2B1X - chains A and F of the 6 polymer chains in the assembly; structure by X-ray diffraction, 2.00 A resolution.

Chain A:
Name: naphthalene dioxygenase large subunit
Organism: Rhodococcus sp
Notes: EC 1.14.12.12
UniProtKB: Q9X3R9 (Q9X3R9_9NOCA); numbering as in UniProt (aligned over 1-470)
Amino-acid sequence (470 residues; numbered 1 to 470; the number before each row is that of its first residue):
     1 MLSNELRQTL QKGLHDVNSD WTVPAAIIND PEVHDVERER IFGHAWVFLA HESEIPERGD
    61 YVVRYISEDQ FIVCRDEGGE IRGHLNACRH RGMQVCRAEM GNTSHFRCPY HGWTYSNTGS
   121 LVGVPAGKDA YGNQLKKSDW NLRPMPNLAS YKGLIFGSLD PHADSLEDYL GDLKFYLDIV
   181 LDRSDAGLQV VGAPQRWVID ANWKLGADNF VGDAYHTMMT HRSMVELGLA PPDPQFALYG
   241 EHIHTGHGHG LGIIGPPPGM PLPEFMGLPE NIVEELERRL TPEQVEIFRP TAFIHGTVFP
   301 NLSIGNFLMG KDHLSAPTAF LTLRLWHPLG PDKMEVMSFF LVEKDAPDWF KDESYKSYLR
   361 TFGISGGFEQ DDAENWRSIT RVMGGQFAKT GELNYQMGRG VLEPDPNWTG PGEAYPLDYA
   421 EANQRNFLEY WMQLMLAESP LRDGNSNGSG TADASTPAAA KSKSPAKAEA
Disordered / not traced: 442-470
Ion coordination: 2Fe-2S cluster Fe: Cys-88, His-90, Cys-108, His-111; Fe ion: His-216, His-221, Asp-372
Residues lining bound ligands: 2Fe-2S cluster (FES): Cys-88, His-90, Arg-91, Gly-92, Met-93, Cys-108, Tyr-110, His-111, Gly-112, Trp-113
Reported in the primary citation:
  - Fe ion coordination: Asp-372
  - binding site for (4S)-2-methyl-2,4-pentanediol: Thr-217

Chain F:
Name: naphthalene dioxygenase small subunit
Organism: Rhodococcus sp
Notes: EC 1.14.12.12
UniProtKB: Q9WVZ0 (Q9WVZ0_9NOCA); residues 508-679 here correspond to UniProt positions 1-172 (UniProt number = residue number - 507)
Amino-acid sequence (172 residues; numbered 508 to 679; the number before each row is that of its first residue):
   508 MNTQTRVSDT TVREITEWLY MEAELLDAGK YREWLALVTE DLSYVVPIRV TREREAVTDV
   568 VEGMTHMDDD ADSMEMRVLR LETEYAWAED PPSRSRHFVT NVRVATGDSE DEFKVTSNLL
   628 LYRTRGDVAT YDVLSGERTD VLRRAGDSFL MAKRVVLLDQ TTIMTHNLAL IM
Disordered / not traced: 508-512

How chain A and chain F interact:
Pairs across the interface (10; chain A residue first):
  Tyr-65(A) with Asp-634(F), hydrogen bond
  Arg-97(A) with Trp-594(F), hydrogen bond (side chain-backbone); Asp-597(F), hydrogen bond (side chain-backbone); Pro-598(F); Arg-632(F)
  Glu-99(A) with Gly-633(F); Asp-634(F)
  Pro-109(A) with Trp-594(F), hydrophobic
  Arg-196(A) with Asp-634(F), salt bridge
  Val-198(A) with Ala-636(F), hydrophobic
Also at the interface, not in a pair above, chain A (9 interface residues in all): Gln-70, Ala-98, Lys-333

In short:
9 residues of chain A face 7 of chain F across their interface; the contacts include 3 hydrogen bonds and 1
salt bridge. Polar pairs include Arg-196(A)/Asp-634(F), Tyr-65(A)/Asp-634(F) and Arg-97(A)/Trp-594(F). Chain A
binds 2Fe-2S cluster. The paper reports a binding site for (4S)-2-methyl-2,4-pentanediol at Thr-217(A); Fe ion
coordination by Asp-372(A).
Here chain A is naphthalene dioxygenase large subunit and chain F is naphthalene dioxygenase small subunit,
both from Rhodococcus sp. Entry 2B1X (Crystal structure of naphthalene 1,2-dioxygenase from Rhodococcus sp)
was determined by X-ray diffraction, deposited together with 2B24.
